Entry 8HE5 (electron microscopy, 6.95 A resolution (low resolution: residue-level contacts below are approximate; hydrogen-bond / salt-bridge calls are withheld)); this record covers chains B and P of the 25 polymer chains in the assembly.

[Chain B]
Molecule: DNA-directed RNA polymerase subunit beta
From: Komagataella phaffii
Notes: EC 2.7.7.6
UniProtKB: C4QZQ7 (C4QZQ7_KOMPG); residues 1-1227 here = UniProt positions 1-1227
Amino-acid sequence (1227 residues; row label = number of the first residue in the row):
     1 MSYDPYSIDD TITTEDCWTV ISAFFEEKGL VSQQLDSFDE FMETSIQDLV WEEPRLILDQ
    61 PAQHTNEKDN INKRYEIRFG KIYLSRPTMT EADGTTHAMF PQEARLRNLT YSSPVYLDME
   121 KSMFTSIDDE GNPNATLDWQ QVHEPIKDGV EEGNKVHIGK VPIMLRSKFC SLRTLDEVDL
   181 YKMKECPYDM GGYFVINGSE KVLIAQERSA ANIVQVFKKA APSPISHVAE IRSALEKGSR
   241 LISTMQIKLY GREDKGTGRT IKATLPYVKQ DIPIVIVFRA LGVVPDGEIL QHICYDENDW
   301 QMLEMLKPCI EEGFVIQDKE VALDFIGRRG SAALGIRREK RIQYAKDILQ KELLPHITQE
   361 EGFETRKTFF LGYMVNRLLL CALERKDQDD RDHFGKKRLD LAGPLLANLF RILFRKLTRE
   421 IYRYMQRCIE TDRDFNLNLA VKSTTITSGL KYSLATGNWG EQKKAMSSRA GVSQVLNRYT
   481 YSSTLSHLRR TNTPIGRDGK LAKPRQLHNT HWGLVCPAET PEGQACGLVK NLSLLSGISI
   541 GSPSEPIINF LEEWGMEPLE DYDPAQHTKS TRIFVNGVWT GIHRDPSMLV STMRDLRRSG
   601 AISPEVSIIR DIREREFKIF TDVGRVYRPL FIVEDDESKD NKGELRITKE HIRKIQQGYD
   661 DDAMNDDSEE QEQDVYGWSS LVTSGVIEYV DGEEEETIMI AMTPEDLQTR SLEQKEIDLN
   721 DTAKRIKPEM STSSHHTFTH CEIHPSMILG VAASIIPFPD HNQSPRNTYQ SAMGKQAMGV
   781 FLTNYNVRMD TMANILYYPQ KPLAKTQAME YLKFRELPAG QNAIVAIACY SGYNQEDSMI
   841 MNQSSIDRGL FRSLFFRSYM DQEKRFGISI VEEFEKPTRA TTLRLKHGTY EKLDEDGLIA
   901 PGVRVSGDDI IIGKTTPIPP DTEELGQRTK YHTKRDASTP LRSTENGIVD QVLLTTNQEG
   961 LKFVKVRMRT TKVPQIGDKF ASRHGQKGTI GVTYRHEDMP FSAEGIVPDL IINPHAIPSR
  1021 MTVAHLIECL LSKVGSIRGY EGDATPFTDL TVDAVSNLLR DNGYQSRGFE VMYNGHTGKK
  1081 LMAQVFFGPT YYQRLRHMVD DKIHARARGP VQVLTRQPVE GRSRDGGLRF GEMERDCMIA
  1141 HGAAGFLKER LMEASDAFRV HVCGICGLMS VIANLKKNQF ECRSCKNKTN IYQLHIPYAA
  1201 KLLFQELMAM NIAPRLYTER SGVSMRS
Not modelled in the structure: 1-8, 65-68, 129-152, 663-674, 712-718, 921-930, 1223-1227
Ion coordination: Zn2+: Cys1163, Cys1166, Cys1182, Cys1185

[Chain P]
Molecule: 16-nt RNA strand
Sequence (16 nucleotides; each row starts with the number of its first residue; numbers below 1 keep their minus sign (G-5 is residue -5)):
    -5 GUUUUCGUUG UUUUUU
Ion coordination: Mg2+: U10 (shared with 1 residue of chain A)

[How chain B and chain P interact]
Contacting residue pairs - 25 pairs, chain B then chain P:
  Thr456(B) - U5(P)
  Ala470(B) - U5(P)
  Ala470(B) - U6(P)
  Gly471(B) - U6(P)
  Gln474(B) - U5(P)
  Gln474(B) - U6(P)
  Pro521(B) - U8(P)
  Glu522(B) - U8(P)
  Glu522(B) - U9(P)
  Gln524(B) - U8(P)
  Gln776(B) - U9(P)
  Arg884(B) - U-1(P)
  Leu885(B) - U-1(P)
  Lys886(B) - U-1(P)
  His887(B) - U-2(P)
  His887(B) - U-1(P)
  Arg935(B) - U-1(P)
  Arg1096(B) - U8(P)
  Arg1096(B) - U9(P)
  His1097(B) - U9(P)
  Gln1112(B) - G1(P)
  Gln1112(B) - U2(P)
  Val1113(B) - G1(P)
  Arg1124(B) - G1(P)
  Arg1124(B) - U2(P)
Interface residues without a listed pair, chain B (23 interface residues in all): Asn458, Arg879, Lys987, Pro1110, Val1119
Interface residues without a listed pair, chain P (11 interface residues in all): G-5, C0, U10

[Overview]
Chain B and chain P form an interface of 23 and 11 residues respectively. The Zn2+ site is built by
Cys1163(B), Cys1166(B), Cys1182(B) and Cys1185(B).
Chain B is DNA-directed RNA polymerase subunit beta (Komagataella phaffii) and chain P is a 16-nt RNA strand;
the structure, RNA polymerase II elongation complex bound with Rad26 and Elf1, stalled at SHL(-3.5) of the
nucleosome, was determined by electron microscopy (same publication as 7WBV, 7WBW and 7WBX).
